PDB entry 7VH0 | electron microscopy, 3.46 A resolution | chains B and C of the 5 polymer chains in the assembly

[Chain B]
Protein: Guanine nucleotide-binding protein G(i) subunit alpha-1
From: Homo sapiens
Reference sequence: P63096 (GNAI1_HUMAN); numbering as in UniProt (aligned over 2-354)
Amino-acid sequence (354 residues; each row starts with the number of its first residue):
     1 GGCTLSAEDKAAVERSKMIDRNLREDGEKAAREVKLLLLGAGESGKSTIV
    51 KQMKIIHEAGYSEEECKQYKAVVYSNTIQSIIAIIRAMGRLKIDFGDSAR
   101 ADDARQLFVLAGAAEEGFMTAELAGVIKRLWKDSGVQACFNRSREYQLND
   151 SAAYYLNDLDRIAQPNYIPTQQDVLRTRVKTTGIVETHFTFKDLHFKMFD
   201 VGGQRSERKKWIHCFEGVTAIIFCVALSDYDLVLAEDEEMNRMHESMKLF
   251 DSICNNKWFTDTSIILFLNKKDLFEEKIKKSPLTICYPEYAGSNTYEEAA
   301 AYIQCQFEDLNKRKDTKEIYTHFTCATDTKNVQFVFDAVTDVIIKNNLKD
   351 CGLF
Disordered / not traced: 1-4, 55-181, 233-240
Differences from the reference sequence: expression tag (1)
UniProt features mapped onto this chain:
  - region: Lys35 to Thr48 (G1 motif), Asp173 to Thr181 (G2 motif), Phe196 to Arg205 (G3 motif), Ile265 to Asp272 (G4 motif), Thr324 to Thr329 (G5 motif)
  - binding site (GTP): Glu43 to Thr48, Ser151, Leu175 to Thr181, Asp200 to Gln204, Asn269 to Asp272, Ala326
  - binding site (Mg(2+)): Ser47, Thr181
  - modified residue: Arg178 (ADP-ribosylarginine), Gln204 (Deamidated glutamine), Cys351 (ADP-ribosylcysteine)
  - lipidation: Gly2 (N-myristoyl glycine), Cys3 (S-palmitoyl cysteine)
  - natural variant: Gly40 (G40C: In NEDHISB; G40R: In NEDHISB), Gly45 (G45D: In NEDHISB), Thr48 (T48I: In NEDHISB; T48K: In NEDHISB), Gln52 (Q52P: In NEDHISB), Ser75 (deletion: In NEDHISB; uncertain significance), Gln172 (deletion: In NEDHISB), Asp173 (D173V: In NEDHISB), Glu186 to Phe189 (deletion: In NEDHISB; uncertain significance), Cys224 (C224Y: In NEDHISB), Lys270 (K270N: In NEDHISB; K270R: In NEDHISB), Asp272 (D272G: In NEDHISB), Ala326 (A326P: In NEDHISB), 1 further natural variant entry in UniProt
  - mutagenesis: Gly42 (G42R: Abolishes switch to an activated conformation and dissociation from beta and gamma subunits upon GTP binding. Abolishes interaction with RGS family members), Glu116 (E116L: Enhances interaction (inactive GDP-bound) with RGS14), Gln147 (Q147L: Enhances interaction (inactive GDP-bound) with RGS14), Glu245 (E245L: Enhances interaction (inactive GDP-bound) with RGS14)

[Chain C]
Protein: Guanine nucleotide-binding protein G(I)/G(S)/G(T) subunit beta-1
From: Rattus norvegicus
Reference sequence: P54311 (GBB1_RAT); residue numbers follow UniProt; this construct covers 2-340
Amino-acid sequence (353 residues; numbered -12 to 340; the number before each row is that of its first residue; numbers below 1 keep their minus sign (His-12 is residue -12)):
   -12 HHHHHHHHMGSLLQSELDELRQEAEQLKNQIRDARKACADATLSQITNNI
    38 DPVGRIQMRTRRTLRGHLAKIYAMHWGTDSRLLVSASQDGKLIIWDSYTT
    88 NKVHAIPLRSSWVMTCAYAPSGNYVACGGLDNICSIYNLKTRQGNVRVSR
   138 ELAGHTGYLSCCRFLDDNQIVTSSGDTTCALWDIETGQQTTTFTGHTGDV
   188 MSLSLAPDTRLFVSGACDASAKLWDVREGMCRQTFTGHESDINAICFFPD
   238 GNAFATGSDDATCRLFDLRADQELMTYSHDNIICGITSVSFSKSGRLLLA
   288 GYDDFNCNVWDALKADRAGVLAGHDNRVSCLGVTDDGMAVATGSWDSFLK
   338 IWN
Disordered / not traced: -12 to 4
Differences from the reference sequence: expression tag (-12 to 1); conflict Glu6 (Gln in P54311), Gln130 (Glu in P54311), Asp237 (Asn in P54311)
UniProt features mapped onto this chain:
  - modified residue: Ser2 (N-acetylserine), His266 (Phosphohistidine)

[Interface between chain B and chain C]
Residue-residue contacts - 39 pairs, chain B then chain C:
  Arg15(B) - Val90(C)  hydrogen bond (side chain-backbone)
  Arg15(B) - His91(C)
  Ser16(B) - Asn88(C)
  Ser16(B) - Lys89(C)  hydrogen bond (side chain-backbone)
  Ile19(B) - Lys89(C)
  Asp20(B) - Lys89(C)  salt bridge
  Leu23(B) - Gly53(C)
  Leu23(B) - Asp76(C)
  Leu23(B) - Ile80(C)  hydrophobic
  Asp26(B) - Lys78(C)  salt bridge
  Gly27(B) - Leu55(C)
  Thr182(B) - Asn119(C)
  Gly183(B) - Leu117(C)
  Gly183(B) - Asn119(C)
  Ile184(B) - Trp99(C)
  Ile184(B) - Leu117(C)  hydrophobic
  Glu186(B) - Trp99(C)  hydrogen bond
  Phe199(B) - Trp99(C)  hydrophobic
  Gln204(B) - Leu117(C)  hydrogen bond (side chain-backbone)
  Gln204(B) - Asn119(C)  hydrogen bond
  Gln204(B) - Tyr145(C)
  Arg205(B) - Thr143(C)
  Ser206(B) - Tyr145(C)
  Ser206(B) - Asp186(C)
  Glu207(B) - Asp186(C)  hydrogen bond (backbone-side chain)
  Glu207(B) - Cys204(C)  hydrogen bond
  Lys210(B) - Tyr145(C)
  Lys210(B) - Met188(C)
  Lys210(B) - Cys204(C)
  Lys210(B) - Asn230(C)
  His213(B) - Tyr59(C)  hydrogen bond
  His213(B) - Trp332(C)
  Cys214(B) - Tyr59(C)
  Cys214(B) - Gln75(C)
  Cys214(B) - Trp99(C)
  Phe215(B) - Trp99(C)  hydrophobic
  Glu216(B) - Lys57(C)
  Trp258(B) - Arg314(C)
  Trp258(B) - Trp332(C)  hydrophobic
Interface residues without a listed pair, chain B (24 interface residues in all): Val13, Trp211
Interface residues without a listed pair, chain C (28 interface residues in all): Met101, Asp118, His142, Gly144, Asp228

[Summary]
Chain B and chain C form an interface of 24 and 28 residues respectively; the contacts include 8 hydrogen
bonds and 2 salt bridges. Polar contacts include Asp20(B)-Lys89(C), Asp26(B)-Lys78(C) and Arg15(B)-Val90(C).
Chain B is Guanine nucleotide-binding protein G(i) subunit alpha-1 (Homo sapiens) and chain C is Guanine
nucleotide-binding protein G(I)/G(S)/G(T) subunit beta-1 (Rattus norvegicus); the structure, MT2-remalteon-Gi
complex, was determined by electron microscopy, deposited together with 7VGY and 7VGZ.
